Entry 1B9Y (X-ray diffraction, 3.00 A resolution); this record covers chains A and C of the 3 polymer chains in the assembly.

== Chain A ==
Name: Protein (transducin)
Source organism: Bos taurus
Notes: fragment: lys-c resistant fragment, the beta subunit
UniProtKB: P62871 (GBB1_BOVIN); residue numbers follow UniProt; this construct covers 1-340
Chain sequence (340 residues; each row starts with the number of its first residue):
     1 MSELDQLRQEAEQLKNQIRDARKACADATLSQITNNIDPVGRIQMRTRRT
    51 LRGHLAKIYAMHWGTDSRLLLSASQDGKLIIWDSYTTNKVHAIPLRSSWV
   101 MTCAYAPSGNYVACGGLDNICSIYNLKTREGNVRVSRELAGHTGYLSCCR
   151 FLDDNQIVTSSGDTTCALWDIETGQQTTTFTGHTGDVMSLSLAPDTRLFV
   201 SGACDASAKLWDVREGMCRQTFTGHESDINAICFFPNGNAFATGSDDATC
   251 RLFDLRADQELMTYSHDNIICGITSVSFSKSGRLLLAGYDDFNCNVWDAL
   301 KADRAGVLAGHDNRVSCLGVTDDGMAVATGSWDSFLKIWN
Construct notes: conflict Leu71 (Val in P62871)
Bound ions: Gd ion site 1 near Gln44 (its only coordinating residue here); Gd ion site 2: Cys204, Asp228

== Chain C ==
Name: Protein (phosducin)
Source organism: Rattus norvegicus
UniProtKB: P20942 (PHOS_RAT); residues 1-246 here = UniProt positions 1-246
Chain sequence (246 residues; numbered 1 to 246; the number before each row is that of its first residue):
     1 MEEAASQSLEEDFEGQATHTGPKGVINDWRKFKLESEDGDSIPPSKKEIL
    51 RQMSSPQSRDDKDSKERMSRKMSIQEYELIHQDKEDEGCLRKYRRQCMQD
   101 MHQKLSFGPRYGFVYELETGEQFLETIEKEQKVTTIVVNIYEDGVRGCDA
   151 LNSSLECLAAEYPMVKFCKIRASNTGAGDRFSSDVLPTLLVYKGGELISN
   201 FISVAEQFAEDFFAADVESFLNEYGLLPEREIHDLGQTNTEDEDIE
Unresolved in the structure: 1-13, 38-87, 231-246
Bound ions: Gd ion site 1: Glu161, Glu218; Gd ion site 2: Glu206 (shared with 2 residues of chain B); Gd ion site 3 near Glu223 (its only coordinating residue here)

== How chain A and chain C interact ==
Contacting residue pairs (72):
  Arg42(A) - Leu197(C)  hydrogen bond (side chain-backbone)
  Arg42(A) - Ile198(C)  hydrogen bond (side chain-backbone)
  Gln44(A) - Ser199(C)
  Gln44(A) - Asn200(C)  hydrogen bond (side chain-backbone)
  Gln44(A) - Phe201(C)
  Gln44(A) - Tyr224(C)
  Met45(A) - Tyr224(C)
  Arg46(A) - Phe220(C)
  Arg46(A) - Glu223(C)  salt bridge
  Arg46(A) - Tyr224(C)
  Thr47(A) - Glu223(C)  hydrogen bond (backbone-backbone)
  Arg52(A) - Arg230(C)
  Leu55(A) - Met98(C)
  Lys57(A) - His19(C)  hydrogen bond (side chain-backbone)
  Lys57(A) - Asp28(C)  salt bridge
  Tyr59(A) - Val25(C)  hydrophobic
  Tyr59(A) - Asp28(C)  hydrogen bond
  Gln75(A) - Asp28(C)  hydrogen bond
  Gln75(A) - Tyr93(C)
  Gln75(A) - Arg94(C)  hydrogen bond (backbone-side chain)
  Asp76(A) - Arg94(C)
  Gly77(A) - Arg94(C)
  Ser98(A) - Leu90(C)
  Ser98(A) - Arg94(C)  hydrogen bond
  Trp99(A) - Val25(C)  hydrophobic
  Trp99(A) - Asp28(C)
  Trp99(A) - Trp29(C)
  Trp99(A) - Phe32(C)  hydrophobic
  Trp99(A) - Tyr93(C)  hydrophobic
  Val100(A) - Val25(C)
  Met101(A) - Pro22(C)  hydrophobic
  Met101(A) - Val25(C)  hydrophobic
  Leu117(A) - Ile26(C)  hydrophobic
  Leu117(A) - Trp29(C)  hydrophobic
  Tyr145(A) - Ile26(C)  hydrophobic
  Ser147(A) - Pro22(C)
  Met188(A) - Pro22(C)  hydrophobic
  Met188(A) - Lys23(C)
  Asp228(A) - Lys23(C)  salt bridge
  Asn230(A) - Lys23(C)  hydrogen bond
  Asp246(A) - Gln16(C)
  Asp246(A) - Ala17(C)  hydrogen bond (side chain-backbone)
  Asp246(A) - Lys23(C)  salt bridge
  Ile270(A) - Glu14(C)
  Cys271(A) - Glu14(C)
  Thr274(A) - Ala17(C)
  Thr274(A) - Thr20(C)  hydrogen bond
  Asp290(A) - Ala17(C)
  Asp290(A) - Thr18(C)  hydrogen bond (side chain-backbone)
  Asp290(A) - His19(C)  salt bridge
  Asp290(A) - Thr20(C)  hydrogen bond (side chain-backbone)
  Phe292(A) - His19(C)
  Phe292(A) - Thr20(C)
  Phe292(A) - Met101(C)  hydrophobic
  Arg304(A) - Glu196(C)  salt bridge
  Val307(A) - Ile198(C)  hydrophobic
  Ala309(A) - Tyr224(C)
  Ala309(A) - Gly225(C)
  Gly310(A) - Ile198(C)
  Gly310(A) - Tyr224(C)  hydrogen bond (backbone-backbone)
  Gly310(A) - Gly225(C)
  His311(A) - Lys193(C)  hydrogen bond (backbone-side chain)
  His311(A) - Glu196(C)  salt bridge
  His311(A) - Ile198(C)
  Asp312(A) - Gly225(C)
  Arg314(A) - Leu105(C)
  Ser316(A) - Thr20(C)
  Trp332(A) - Met98(C)
  Trp332(A) - Met101(C)  hydrophobic
  Trp332(A) - His102(C)
  Trp332(A) - Leu105(C)  hydrophobic
  Trp339(A) - Glu223(C)
Other interface residues (no listed pair), chain A (46 interface residues in all): Ala56, Cys204, Asn268, Gly272, Tyr289, Asn313, Val315, Asp333
Other interface residues (no listed pair), chain C (36 interface residues in all): Gly15, Cys97, Gln207, Leu226

== Summary ==
46 residues of chain A face 36 of chain C across their interface, with 16 hydrogen bonds and 7 salt bridges.
Polar contacts include Arg46(A)-Glu223(C), Lys57(A)-Asp28(C) and Asp228(A)-Lys23(C). Cys204(A) and Asp228(A)
form the Gd ion site 2.
Chain A is Protein (transducin) (Bos taurus) and chain C is Protein (phosducin) (Rattus norvegicus); the
structure, Structural analysis of phosducin and its phosphorylation-regulated interaction with transducin
beta-gamma, was determined by X-ray diffraction, deposited together with 1B9X.
